Entry 5ZCI (X-ray diffraction, 2.00 A resolution); this record covers chains A and B.

== Chain A (and B) ==
Name: Aldose reductase
Organism: Debaryomyces nepalensis
Notes: EC 1.1.1.21; chain B of this document is another copy of the same molecule, construct and numbering; everything in this record applies to it too
Reference sequence: A0A0M4HL56 (A0A0M4HL56_9ASCO); residue numbers follow UniProt; this construct covers 1-320
Amino-acid sequence (341 residues; each row starts with the number of its first residue; numbers below 1 keep their minus sign (Met-20 is residue -20)):
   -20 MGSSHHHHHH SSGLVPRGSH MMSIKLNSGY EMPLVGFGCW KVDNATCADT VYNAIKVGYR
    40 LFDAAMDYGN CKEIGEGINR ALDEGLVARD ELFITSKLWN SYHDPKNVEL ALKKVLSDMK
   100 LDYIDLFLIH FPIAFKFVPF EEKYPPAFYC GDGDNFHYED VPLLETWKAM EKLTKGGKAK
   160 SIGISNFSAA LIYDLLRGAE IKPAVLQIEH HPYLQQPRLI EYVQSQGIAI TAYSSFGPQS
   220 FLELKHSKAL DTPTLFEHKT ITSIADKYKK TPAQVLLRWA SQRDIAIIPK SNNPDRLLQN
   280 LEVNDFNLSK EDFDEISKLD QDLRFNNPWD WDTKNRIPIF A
Unresolved in the structure: -20 to 0 (chain B: -20 to -2)
Differences from the reference sequence: expression tag (-20 to 0)
From the paper describing this entry:
  - conformationally variable residues (order/disorder transition): Arg275

== Chain A / chain B interface ==
Residue-residue contacts (47; chain A residue first):
  Pro111(A) with Arg176(B), hydrogen bond (backbone-side chain)
  Ile112(A) with Arg176(B)
  Tyr137(A) with Tyr172(B)
  Asp139(A) with Arg176(B)
  Val140(A) with Arg176(B)
  Pro141(A) with Asp173(B); Arg176(B)
  Leu142(A) with Asp173(B), hydrogen bond (backbone-side chain); Arg176(B)
  Ala168(A) with Pro317(B); Ala320(B), hydrophobic
  Ala169(A) with Leu170(B); Pro317(B); Ile318(B)
  Leu170(A) with Ala169(B); Leu170(B), hydrophobic
  Tyr172(A) with Tyr137(B); Pro317(B); Ile318(B), hydrophobic
  Asp173(A) with Pro141(B); Leu142(B), hydrogen bond (side chain-backbone)
  Arg176(A) with Pro111(B), hydrogen bond (side chain-backbone); Ile112(B); Asp139(B); Val140(B); Pro141(B); Leu142(B)
  Arg197(A) with Asn306(B); Trp308(B); Ala320(B)
  Leu198(A) with Ala320(B)
  Glu200(A) with Trp308(B)
  Tyr201(A) with Pro317(B), hydrophobic
  Asn306(A) with Arg197(B)
  Trp308(A) with Arg197(B); Glu200(B)
  Arg315(A) with Glu200(B); Tyr201(B)
  Pro317(A) with Ala168(B); Ala169(B); Tyr172(B); Tyr201(B), hydrophobic
  Ile318(A) with Ala169(B); Tyr172(B), hydrophobic
  Ala320(A) with Ala168(B), hydrophobic; Arg197(B); Leu198(B)
Other interface residues (no listed pair), chain A (32 interface residues in all): Ala113, Glu138, Leu143, Ser167, Leu175, Gly177, Asp301, Asp309, Ile316
Other interface residues (no listed pair), chain B (32 interface residues in all): Ala113, Glu138, Leu143, Ser167, Leu175, Gly177, Asp301, Asp309, Arg315, Ile316

== In short ==
Chain A and chain B each contribute 32 residues to their interface, with 4 hydrogen bonds. Polar contacts
include Pro111(A)-Arg176(B) and Leu142(A)-Asp173(B). From the paper: conformational variability at Arg275(A).
Chain A and chain B are both Aldose reductase (Debaryomyces nepalensis); the structure, Crystal structure of
apo form of Xylose reductase from Debaryomyces nepalensis, was determined by X-ray diffraction (same
publication as 5ZCM).
